1V1K - chain A; structure by X-ray diffraction, 2.31 A resolution.

== Chain A ==
Molecule: Cell division protein kinase 2
From: Homo sapiens
Notes: EC 2.7.1.37
UniProtKB: P24941 (CDK2_HUMAN); residue numbers follow UniProt; this construct covers 1-298
Sequence (299 residues; numbered 0 to 298; the number before each row is that of its first residue; numbering starts at 0):
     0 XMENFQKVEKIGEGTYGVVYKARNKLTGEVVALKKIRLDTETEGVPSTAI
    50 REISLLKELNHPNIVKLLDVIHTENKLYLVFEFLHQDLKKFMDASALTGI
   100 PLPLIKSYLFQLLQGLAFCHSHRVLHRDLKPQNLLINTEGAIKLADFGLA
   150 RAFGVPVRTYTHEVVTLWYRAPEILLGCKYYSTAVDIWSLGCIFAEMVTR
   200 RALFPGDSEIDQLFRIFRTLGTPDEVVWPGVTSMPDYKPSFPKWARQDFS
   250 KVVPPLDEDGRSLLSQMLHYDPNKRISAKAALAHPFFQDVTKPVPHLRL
Not modelled in the structure: 38-46, 151-162
Modified / non-standard residues: ACE (acetyl group) at position 0
Residues lining bound ligands: 3FP ((2R)-1-(dimethylamino)-3-{4-[(6-{[2-fluoro-5-(trifluoromethyl)phenyl]amino}pyrimidin-4-yl)amino]phenoxy}propan-2-ol): I10, G11, E12, G13, G16, V18, A31, E81, F82, L83, H84, D86, K89, Q131, N132, L134, A144, D145
Swiss-Prot annotation at these positions:
  - active site: D127 (Proton acceptor)
  - binding site (ATP): I10 to V18, K33, E81 to L83, D86, K129 to N132, D145
  - binding site (Mg(2+)): N132, D145
  - site (CDK7 binding): K9, K88, K89, L166
  - modified residue: M1 (N-acetylmethionine), K6 (N6-acetyllysine), T14 (Phosphothreonine), Y15 (Phosphotyrosine), Y19 (Phosphotyrosine), T160 (Phosphothreonine)
  - natural variant: P45 (P45L: In a glioblastoma multiforme sample)
  - mutagenesis: K9 (K9F: Reduced phosphorylation by CAK), T14 (T14A: 2-fold increase in activity), Y15 (Y15F: 2-fold increase in activity), K88 to K89 (Reduced phosphorylation by CAK), T160 (T160A: Abolishes activity), L166 (L166R: Reduced phosphorylation by CAK and reduced kinase activity)

== Overview ==
Ligands of chain A: compound 3FP. UniProt lists active-site residue D127, 19 ATP-binding residues,
Mg2+-binding residues N132 and D145 and 7 mutagenesis sites.
Chain A is Cell division protein kinase 2 (Homo sapiens); the structure, CDK2 in complex with a disubstituted
4, 6-bis anilino pyrimidine CDK4 inhibitor, was determined by X-ray diffraction together with 1H00, 1H01, 1H07
and 1H08 from the same study.
